PDB entry 8F2R | electron microscopy, 3.12 A resolution | chains B and H of the 10 polymer chains in the assembly

# Chain B
Name: COMM domain-containing protein 2
From: Homo sapiens
Reference sequence: Q86X83 (COMD2_HUMAN); residue numbers follow UniProt; this construct covers 1-199
Chain sequence (199 residues; numbered 1 to 199; the number before each row is that of its first residue):
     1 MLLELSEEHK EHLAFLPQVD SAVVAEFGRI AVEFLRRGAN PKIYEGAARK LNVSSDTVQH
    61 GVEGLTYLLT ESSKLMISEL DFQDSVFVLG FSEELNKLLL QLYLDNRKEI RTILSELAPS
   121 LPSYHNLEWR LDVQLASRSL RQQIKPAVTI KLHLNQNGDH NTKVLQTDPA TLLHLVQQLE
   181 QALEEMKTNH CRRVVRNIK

# Chain H
Name: COMM domain-containing protein 8
From: Homo sapiens
Reference sequence: Q9NX08 (COMD8_HUMAN); residue numbers follow UniProt; this construct covers 5-183
Chain sequence (179 residues; each row starts with the number of its first residue):
     5 EGTPLWRLQK LPAELGPQLL HKIIDGICGR AYPVYQDYHT VWESEEWMHV LEDIAKFFKA
    65 IVGKNLPDEE IFQQLNQLNS LHQETIMKCV KSRKDEIKQA LSREIVAISS AQLQDFDWQV
   125 KLALSSDKIA ALRMPLLSLH LDVKENGEVK PYSIEMSREE LQNLIQSLEA ANKVVLQLK

# How chain B and chain H interact
Contacting residue pairs (30; chain B residue first):
  Glu128(B) with Lys132(H), salt bridge
  Trp129(B) with Ser129(H); Ser130(H); Asp131(H)
  Arg130(B) with Ser129(H); Ser130(H); Leu140(H); Glu159(H), salt bridge
  Leu131(B) with Ala127(H); Leu128(H), hydrogen bond (backbone-backbone); Ser129(H), hydrogen bond (backbone-backbone)
  Asp132(B) with Lys125(H), salt bridge; Leu126(H); Ala127(H)
  Val133(B) with Lys125(H); Leu126(H), hydrogen bond (backbone-backbone); Leu128(H), hydrophobic
  Gln134(B) with Gln123(H); Val124(H)
  Leu135(B) with Val124(H), hydrogen bond (backbone-backbone); Leu126(H), hydrophobic
  Ala136(B) with Gln123(H); Val124(H), hydrogen bond (backbone-backbone)
  Ser137(B) with Asp121(H); Trp122(H), hydrogen bond (side chain-backbone); Gln123(H)
  Arg138(B) with Phe120(H), hydrogen bond (side chain-backbone); Asp121(H); Trp122(H), hydrogen bond (backbone-backbone)
  Arg141(B) with Trp122(H)

# Overview
12 residues of chain B face 15 of chain H across their interface, with 8 hydrogen bonds and 3 salt bridges.
Among the polar pairs are Glu128(B)-Lys132(H), Arg130(B)-Glu159(H) and Asp132(B)-Lys125(H).
Chain B is COMM domain-containing protein 2 and chain H is COMM domain-containing protein 8, both from Homo
sapiens; the structure, Human CCC complex, was determined by electron microscopy (same publication as 8ESD,
8ESE and 8F2U).
